2WPD - chains F and G of the 19 polymer chains in the assembly; structure by X-ray diffraction, 3.43 A resolution.

# Chain F
Molecule: ATP synthase subunit beta, mitochondrial
Organism: Saccharomyces cerevisiae
Notes: EC 3.6.3.14
Reference sequence: P00830 (ATPB_YEAST); residues 1-478 here correspond to UniProt positions 34-511 (UniProt number = residue number + 33)
Chain sequence (478 residues; row label = number of the first residue in the row):
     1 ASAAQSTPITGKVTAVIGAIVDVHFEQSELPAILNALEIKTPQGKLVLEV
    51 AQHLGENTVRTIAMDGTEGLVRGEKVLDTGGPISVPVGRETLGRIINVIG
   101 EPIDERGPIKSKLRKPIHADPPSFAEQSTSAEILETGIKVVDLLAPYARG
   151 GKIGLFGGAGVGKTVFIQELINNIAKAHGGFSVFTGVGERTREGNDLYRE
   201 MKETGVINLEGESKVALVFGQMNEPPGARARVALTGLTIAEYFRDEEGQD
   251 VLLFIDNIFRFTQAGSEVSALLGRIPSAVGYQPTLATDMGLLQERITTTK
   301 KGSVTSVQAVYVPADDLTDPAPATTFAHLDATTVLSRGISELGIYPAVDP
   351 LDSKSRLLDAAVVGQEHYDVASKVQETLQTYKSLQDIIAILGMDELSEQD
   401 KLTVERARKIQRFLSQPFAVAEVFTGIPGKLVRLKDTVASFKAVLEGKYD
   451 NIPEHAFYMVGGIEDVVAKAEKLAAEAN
Unresolved in the structure: 1-6
Ion coordination: Mg2+: Thr164 (together with ADP)
Small-molecule neighbours:
  - ADP (adenosine-5'-diphosphate): Gly158, Ala159, Gly160, Val161, Gly162, Lys163, Thr164, Val165, Tyr345, Pro346, Gln416, Phe418, Ala421, Phe424, Thr425
  - ATP (adenosine-5'-triphosphate): Ser355, Arg356, Leu358, Tyr368

# Chain G
Molecule: ATP synthase subunit gamma, mitochondrial
Organism: Saccharomyces cerevisiae
Reference sequence: P38077 (ATPG_YEAST); residues 1-278 here correspond to UniProt positions 34-311 (UniProt number = residue number + 33)
Chain sequence (278 residues; each row starts with the number of its first residue):
     1 ATLKEVEMRLKSIKNIEKITKTMKIVASTRLSKAEKAKISAKKMDEAEQL
    51 FYKNAETKNLDVEATETGAPKELIVAITSDKGLCGSIHSQLAKAVRRHLN
   101 DQPNADIVTIGDKIKMQLLRTHPNNIKLSINGIGKDAPTFQESALIADKL
   151 LSVMKAGTYPKISIFYNDPVSSLSFEPSEKPIFNAKTIEQSPSFGKFEID
   201 TDANVPRDLFEYTLANQMLTAMAQGYAAEISARRNAMDNASKNAGDMINR
   251 YSILYNRTRQAVITNELVDIITGASSLG
Unresolved in the structure: 62-70

# How chain F and chain G interact
Residue-residue contacts - 13 pairs, chain F then chain G:
  Asp386(F) - Arg9(G)  salt bridge
  Ala389(F) - Asn243(G)
  Ile390(F) - Ala240(G)
  Ile390(F) - Asn243(G)
  Ile390(F) - Ala244(G)  hydrophobic
  Ile390(F) - Met247(G)  hydrophobic
  Asp394(F) - Gly85(G)
  Asp394(F) - Ser86(G)
  Glu395(F) - Leu83(G)  hydrogen bond (side chain-backbone)
  Glu395(F) - Cys84(G)
  Glu395(F) - Gly85(G)  hydrogen bond (side chain-backbone)
  Glu398(F) - Gln117(G)
  Glu398(F) - Arg120(G)  salt bridge
Interface residues without a listed pair, chain F (10 interface residues in all): Ile275, Pro276, Leu391, Gln399
Interface residues without a listed pair, chain G (14 interface residues in all): Gly82, Ser89, Thr272
Interface features reported in the paper:
  - interface residues, chain G: Asn235(G)

# Summary
10 residues of chain F face 14 of chain G across their interface; the contacts include 2 hydrogen bonds and 2
salt bridges. Polar contacts include Asp386(F)-Arg9(G), Glu398(F)-Arg120(G) and Glu395(F)-Leu83(G). Ligands of
chain F: ATP and ADP. From the paper: the interface residue Asn235(G).
Chain F is ATP synthase subunit beta, mitochondrial and chain G is ATP synthase subunit gamma, mitochondrial,
both from Saccharomyces cerevisiae; the structure, The Mg.ADP inhibited state of the yeast F1c10 ATP synthase,
was determined by X-ray diffraction.
